PDB entry 6Q5F | X-ray diffraction, 2.50 A resolution | chains A and B

Chain A:
Molecule: Beta-lactamase
Source organism: Klebsiella pneumoniae
Notes: EC 3.5.2.6
UniProt: Q6XEC0 (Q6XEC0_KLEPN); numbering as in UniProt (aligned over 1-265)
Sequence (265 residues; row label = number of the first residue in the row):
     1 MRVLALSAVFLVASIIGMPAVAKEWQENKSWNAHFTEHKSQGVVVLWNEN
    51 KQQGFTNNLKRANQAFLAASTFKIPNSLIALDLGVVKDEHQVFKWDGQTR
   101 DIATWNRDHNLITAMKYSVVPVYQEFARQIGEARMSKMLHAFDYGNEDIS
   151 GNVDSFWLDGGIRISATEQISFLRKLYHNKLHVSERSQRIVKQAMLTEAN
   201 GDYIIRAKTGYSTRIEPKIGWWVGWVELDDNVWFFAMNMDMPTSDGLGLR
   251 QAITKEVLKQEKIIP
Disordered / not traced: 1-23, 149-161
Differences from the reference sequence: engineered mutation A68 (Pro in Q6XEC0)
Covalent attachments: compound CTJ linked to S70
Ligand contacts: CTJ (1-({(2R)-2-[(1R)-1-{[(2Z)-2-(2-amino-1,3-thiazol-4-yl)-2-{[(2-carboxypropan-2-yl)oxy]imino}acetyl]amino}-2-oxoethyl]-4-carboxy-3,6-dihydro-2H-1,3-thiazin-5-yl}methyl)pyridinium): A69, K73, I102, W105, S118, V120, T209, G210, Y211, S212, T213, R214, L247, R250
UniProt features mapped onto this chain:
  - active site: S70 (Acyl-ester intermediate)
  - binding site (a beta-lactam): S70, K73, S118, R250
  - modified residue: K73 (N6-carboxylysine)
  - mutagenesis: S70 (S70A: Does not alter thermal stability; S70G: Increases thermal stability. Abolishes hydrolysis of cephalothin and decreases catalytic efficiency about 60-fold with respect to ampicillin), R189 (R189A: No significant effect on catalytic efficiency with respect to ampicillin. Very little reduction in dimerization at neutral pH. Predominantly monomer at neutral pH; when associated with A-206 ...), R206 (R206A: No significant effect on catalytic efficiency with respect to ampicillin, nitrocefin or imipenem. Very little reduction in dimerization at neutral pH. Predominantly monomer at neutral pH ...)
Reported in the primary citation:
  - binding site for CTJ: S70, T209, Y211, S212, T213, R214, R250
  - catalytic residues: S70
  - conformationally variable residues (loop rearrangement, order/disorder transition): I149 to G161, R214
  - mutagenesis - P68A (>10-fold), P68A/Y211S (>20-fold): increased catalytic activity on CTJ
  - mutagenesis - P68A (49.5 +/- 0.1 degC), P68A/Y211S (46.7 +/- 0.2 degC): decreased stability
  - mutagenesis - P68A (>20-fold), P68A/Y211S (>3-fold): increased binding to tazobactam
  - mutagenesis - P68A, P68A/Y211S: decreased catalytic activity on carbapenems
  - mutagenesis - P68A (32-fold): increased growth in response to CTJ
  - mutagenesis - P68A/Y211S (4-fold): increased growth in response to CAZ-AVI
  - mutagenesis - P68A (32-fold): increased growth in response to CAZ
  - mutagenesis - P68A (>10-fold), P68A/Y211S (>20-fold): increased catalytic activity on CAZ
  - mutagenesis - P68A: unchanged binding to AVI
  - mutagenesis - P68A/Y211S (>5-fold): decreased binding to AVI

Chain B:
Molecule: Beta-lactamase
Source organism: Klebsiella pneumoniae
Notes: EC 3.5.2.6
UniProt: Q6XEC0 (Q6XEC0_KLEPN); residue numbers follow UniProt; this construct covers 1-265
Sequence (265 residues; row label = number of the first residue in the row):
     1 MRVLALSAVFLVASIIGMPAVAKEWQENKSWNAHFTEHKSQGVVVLWNEN
    51 KQQGFTNNLKRANQAFLAASTFKIPNSLIALDLGVVKDEHQVFKWDGQTR
   101 DIATWNRDHNLITAMKYSVVPVYQEFARQIGEARMSKMLHAFDYGNEDIS
   151 GNVDSFWLDGGIRISATEQISFLRKLYHNKLHVSERSQRIVKQAMLTEAN
   201 GDYIIRAKTGYSTRIEPKIGWWVGWVELDDNVWFFAMNMDMPTSDGLGLR
   251 QAITKEVLKQEKIIP
Disordered / not traced: 1-23
Differences from the reference sequence: engineered mutation A68 (Pro in Q6XEC0)
Modified / non-standard residues: K73 (lysine nz-carboxylic acid; KCX)
UniProt features mapped onto this chain:
  - active site: S70 (Acyl-ester intermediate)
  - binding site (a beta-lactam): S70, K73, S118, R250
  - modified residue: K73 (N6-carboxylysine)
  - mutagenesis: S70 (S70A: Does not alter thermal stability; S70G: Increases thermal stability. Abolishes hydrolysis of cephalothin and decreases catalytic efficiency about 60-fold with respect to ampicillin), R189 (R189A: No significant effect on catalytic efficiency with respect to ampicillin. Very little reduction in dimerization at neutral pH. Predominantly monomer at neutral pH; when associated with A-206 ...), R206 (R206A: No significant effect on catalytic efficiency with respect to ampicillin, nitrocefin or imipenem. Very little reduction in dimerization at neutral pH. Predominantly monomer at neutral pH ...)

How chain A and chain B interact:
Pairs across the interface (27):
  E89(A) - R189(B)  salt bridge
  H90(A) - Y177(B)
  T113(A) - D229(B)
  K116(A) - G201(B)  hydrogen bond (side chain-backbone)
  K116(A) - D229(B)  salt bridge
  Y117(A) - D229(B)  hydrogen bond
  Y177(A) - H90(B)
  E185(A) - R186(B)  salt bridge
  R186(A) - E185(B)  salt bridge
  R189(A) - E89(B)  salt bridge
  R189(A) - I190(B)
  R189(A) - Q193(B)  hydrogen bond
  I190(A) - R189(B)
  Q193(A) - R189(B)  hydrogen bond
  Q193(A) - R206(B)
  L196(A) - L196(B)  hydrophobic
  L196(A) - A199(B)  hydrophobic
  T197(A) - N200(B)
  E198(A) - A199(B)
  A199(A) - L196(B)  hydrophobic
  A199(A) - E198(B)
  A199(A) - A199(B)  hydrogen bond (backbone-backbone)
  G201(A) - K116(B)  hydrogen bond (backbone-side chain)
  R206(A) - L196(B)
  D229(A) - T113(B)
  D229(A) - K116(B)  salt bridge
  D229(A) - Y117(B)  hydrogen bond
Also at the interface, not in a pair above, chain A (22 interface residues in all): D88, N110, N200, I204
Also at the interface, not in a pair above, chain B (22 interface residues in all): R107, N110, T197, I204

Summary:
Chain A and chain B each contribute 22 residues to their interface, with 7 hydrogen bonds and 6 salt bridges.
Polar pairs include E89(A)-R189(B), K116(A)-D229(B) and E185(A)-R186(B). Compound CTJ is covalently linked to
S70(A). The paper reports the catalytic residue S70(A); P68A and P68A/Y211S of chain A increase catalytic
activity on CTJ.
Here chain A is Beta-lactamase and chain B is Beta-lactamase, both from Klebsiella pneumoniae. Entry 6Q5F
(OXA-48_P68A-CAZ. Evolutionary trade-offs of OXA-48 mediated ceftazidime-avibactam resistance) was determined
by X-ray diffraction, deposited together with 6Q5B.
